Entry 6U0T (electron microscopy, 4.16 A resolution (low resolution: residue-level contacts below are approximate; hydrogen-bond / salt-bridge calls are withheld)); this record covers chains D and G of the 13 polymer chains in the assembly.

[Chain D (and G)]
Protein: Tubulin alpha chain
From: Tetrahymena thermophila
Notes: chain G of this document is another copy of the same molecule, construct and numbering; everything in this record applies to it too
UniProt: P41351 (TBA_TETTH); residues 1-449 here = UniProt positions 1-449
Sequence (449 residues; row label = number of the first residue in the row):
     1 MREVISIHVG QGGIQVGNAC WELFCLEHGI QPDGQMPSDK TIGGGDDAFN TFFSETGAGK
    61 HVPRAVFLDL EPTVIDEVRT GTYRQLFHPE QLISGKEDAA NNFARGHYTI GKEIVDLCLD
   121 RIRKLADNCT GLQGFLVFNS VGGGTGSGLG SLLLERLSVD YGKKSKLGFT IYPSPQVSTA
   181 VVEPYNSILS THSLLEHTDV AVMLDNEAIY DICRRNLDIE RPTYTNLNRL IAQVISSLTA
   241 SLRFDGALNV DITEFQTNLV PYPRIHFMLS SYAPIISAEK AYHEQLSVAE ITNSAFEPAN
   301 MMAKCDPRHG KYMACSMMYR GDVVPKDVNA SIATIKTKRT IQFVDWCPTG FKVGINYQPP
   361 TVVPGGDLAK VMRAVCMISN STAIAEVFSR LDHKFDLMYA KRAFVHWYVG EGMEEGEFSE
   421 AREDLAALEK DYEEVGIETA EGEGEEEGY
Unresolved in the structure: 38-47, 440-449
Residues lining bound ligands: GTP (guanosine-5'-triphosphate): Gly10, Gln11, Gly12, Gln15, Val16, Glu71, Asp98, Ala99, Ala100, Asn101, Ser140, Gly142, Gly143, Gly144, Thr145, Gly146, Ile171, Thr179, Asn206, Tyr224, Leu227, Asn228
Curated features (UniProtKB/Swiss-Prot):
  - active site: Glu254
  - binding site (GTP): Gln11, Glu71, Ser140, Gly144, Thr145, Thr179, Asn206, Asn228
  - binding site (Mg(2+)): Glu71
  - site: Tyr449 (Involved in polymerization)
  - modified residue: Lys40 (N6-acetyllysine)
  - mutagenesis: Lys40 (K40R: Produces faster growing cells in medium with paclitaxel, a microtubule-stabilizing drug)

[How chain D and chain G interact]
Residue-residue contacts - 17 pairs, chain D then chain G:
  Glu55(D) with Gln285(G)
  Thr56(D) with Tyr282(G); His283(G); Glu284(G)
  Gly57(D) with Glu284(G); Leu286(G)
  Lys60(D) with Tyr282(G); His283(G)
  Val62(D) with His283(G)
  Gln85(D) with His283(G)
  Phe87(D) with His283(G)
  His88(D) with Lys280(G); His283(G)
  Pro89(D) with Glu279(G); His283(G)
  Asp127(D) with Asn293(G)
  Asn128(D) with Gln285(G)
Also at the interface, not in a pair above, chain D (15 interface residues in all): Gln35, Ala58, Glu90, Asp120
Also at the interface, not in a pair above, chain G (9 interface residues in all): Glu297

[Overview]
The interface between chain D and chain G involves 15 residues on one side and 9 on the other. Chain D binds
GTP. Curated annotation (UniProt) lists active-site residue Glu254(D), 8 GTP-binding residues, Mg2+-binding
residue Glu71(D) and one mutagenesis site on chain D.
Chain D and chain G are both Tubulin alpha chain (Tetrahymena thermophila); the structure, Protofilament
Ribbon Flagellar Proteins Rib43a-S, was determined by electron microscopy, deposited together with 6U0H and
6U0U.
